Entry 5AZU (X-ray diffraction, 1.90 A resolution); this record covers chains B and D of the 4 polymer chains in the assembly.

[Chain B (and D)]
Name: Azurin
Organism: Pseudomonas aeruginosa
Notes: chain D of this document is another copy of the same molecule, construct and numbering; everything in this record applies to it too
Reference sequence: P00282 (AZUR_PSEAE); residues 1-128 here correspond to UniProt positions 21-148 (UniProt number = residue number + 20)
Sequence (128 residues; numbered 1 to 128; the number before each row is that of its first residue):
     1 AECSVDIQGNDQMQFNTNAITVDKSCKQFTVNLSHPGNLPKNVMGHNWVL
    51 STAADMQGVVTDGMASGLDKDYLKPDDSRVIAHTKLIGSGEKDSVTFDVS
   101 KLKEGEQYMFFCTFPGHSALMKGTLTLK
Disulfides: Cys-3/Cys-26
Ion coordination: Cu ion: His-46, Cys-112, His-117
Curated features (UniProtKB/Swiss-Prot):
  - binding site (Cu cation): His-46, Cys-112, His-117, Met-121

[Interface between chain B and chain D]
Contacting residue pairs - 17 pairs, chain B then chain D:
  Gln-12(B) / Met-64(D)  hydrogen bond
  Met-13(B) / Met-13(D)  hydrophobic
  Met-13(B) / Pro-115(D)
  Leu-39(B) / Pro-115(D)  hydrophobic
  Asn-42(B) / Asn-42(D)  hydrogen bond
  Asn-42(B) / Val-43(D)
  Val-43(B) / Asn-42(D)
  Val-43(B) / Leu-68(D)  hydrophobic
  Val-43(B) / Tyr-72(D)
  Val-43(B) / Phe-114(D)  hydrophobic
  Met-44(B) / Pro-115(D)
  Tyr-72(B) / Val-43(D)
  Phe-114(B) / Val-43(D)  hydrophobic
  Pro-115(B) / Leu-39(D)  hydrophobic
  Pro-115(B) / Val-43(D)  hydrophobic
  Pro-115(B) / Met-44(D)
  Gly-116(B) / Met-13(D)
Other interface residues (no listed pair), chain B (12 interface residues in all): Asp-11, Leu-120
Other interface residues (no listed pair), chain D (13 interface residues in all): Gly-116, His-117, Leu-120

[Summary]
12 residues of chain B and 13 residues of chain D are in contact; the contacts include 2 hydrogen bonds. Polar
contacts include Gln-12(B)/Met-64(D) and Asn-42(B)/Asn-42(D). From UniProt: 4 Cu cation-binding residues on
chain B.
Both chains are Azurin (Pseudomonas aeruginosa). Entry 5AZU (Crystal structure analysis of oxidized
pseudomonas aeruginosa azurin at ph 5.5 and ph 9.0. A ph-induced ...) was determined by X-ray diffraction,
deposited together with 4AZU.
